2QSQ - chains A and B; structure by X-ray diffraction, 1.95 A resolution.

# Chain A (and B)
Protein: Carcinoembryonic antigen-related cell adhesion molecule 5
Organism: Homo sapiens
Notes: fragment: N-terminal domain of CEA; chain B of this document is another copy of the same molecule, construct and numbering; everything in this record applies to it too
UniProtKB: P06731 (CEAM5_HUMAN); residues 0-110 here correspond to UniProt positions 34-144 (UniProt number = residue number + 34)
Sequence (111 residues; each row starts with the number of its first residue; numbering starts at 0):
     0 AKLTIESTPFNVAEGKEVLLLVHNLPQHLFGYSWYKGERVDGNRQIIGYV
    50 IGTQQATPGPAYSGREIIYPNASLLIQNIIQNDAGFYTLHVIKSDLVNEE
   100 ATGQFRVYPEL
Curated features (UniProtKB/Swiss-Prot):
  - glycosylation (N-linked (GlcNAc...) asparagine): Asn70, Asn81
What the authors report for this chain:
  - self-association interface (contacts with another copy of this molecule); pairs are residue here / residue on that copy: Phe29-Phe29 (hydrophobic contact), Val39-Val39 (hydrophobic contact), Ile91-Ile91 (hydrophobic contact), Ser32, Tyr34, Asp40, Gly41, Gln44, Gln44, His89, Leu95, Asn97, Glu99
  - mutagenesis - F29I, L95A: decreased binding to DraE
  - mutagenesis - S32N, E99A: unchanged binding to DraE
  - mutagenesis - V39A: abolished binding to CEA homophilic interactions
  - mutagenesis - V39A, I91A: abolished binding to N-CEACAM6
  - mutagenesis - I91A: abolished binding to N-CEACAM1
  - mutagenesis - F29R, S32N, I91A: decreased binding to interactions between subunits
  - mutagenesis - Q44L: decreased binding to N-CEA homophilic interactions
  - mutagenesis - Q44R: increased binding to CEACAM6
  - mutagenesis - L18S/L20T: unchanged binding to AfaE
  - mutagenesis - S32N, V39A, Q44R, I91A, E99A: decreased binding to Carcinoembryonic antigen-related cell adhesion molecule 5 (chain A)
  - mutagenesis - D40A: unchanged binding to another copy of this molecule
  - mutagenesis - Y68A, L74A, Q76A: unchanged binding to Carcinoembryonic antigen-related cell adhesion molecule 5 (chain A)
  - mutagenesis - L95A: abolished binding to another copy of this molecule
  - mutagenesis - L95C, L95S: decreased binding to another copy of this molecule

# Chain A / chain B interface
Pairs across the interface (35):
  Phe29(A) with Phe29(B), hydrophobic; Leu95(B), hydrophobic
  Gly30(A) with Leu95(B)
  Tyr31(A) with Leu95(B)
  Ser32(A) with Leu95(B), hydrogen bond (side chain-backbone); Asn97(B), hydrogen bond
  Arg38(A) with Arg38(B)
  Val39(A) with Val39(B), hydrophobic
  Asp40(A) with Glu99(B)
  Gly41(A) with Asn97(B); Glu99(B), hydrogen bond (backbone-side chain)
  Gln44(A) with Leu95(B), hydrogen bond (side chain-backbone); Val96(B); Asn97(B), hydrogen bond (side chain-backbone)
  Gly47(A) with Asp94(B); Leu95(B)
  Tyr48(A) with Leu95(B)
  Val49(A) with Ser93(B); Leu95(B), hydrophobic
  Thr56(A) with Asp94(B); Val96(B)
  Pro57(A) with Val96(B)
  His89(A) with Val39(B); His89(B)
  Ile91(A) with Leu95(B), hydrophobic
  Ser93(A) with Val49(B)
  Asp94(A) with Thr56(B)
  Leu95(A) with Tyr31(B); Ser32(B); Gln44(B), hydrogen bond (backbone-side chain); Gly47(B); Tyr48(B); Val49(B), hydrophobic; Ile91(B), hydrophobic
  Glu99(A) with Arg38(B), salt bridge
Interface residues without a listed pair, chain A (25 interface residues in all): Tyr34, Glu37, Gly58, Lys92, Asn97

# Summary
25 residues of chain A and 18 residues of chain B are in contact, with 6 hydrogen bonds and 1 salt bridge.
Polar contacts include Glu99(A)-Arg38(B), Ser32(A)-Leu95(B) and Ser32(A)-Asn97(B). The paper reports that
S32N, V39A and Q44R of chain A, among others, reduce binding to Carcinoembryonic antigen-related cell adhesion
molecule 5 (chain A); a self-association interface involving Phe29(A), Ser32(A) and Tyr34(A) among others; 16
substitutions were tested in all.
Both chains are Carcinoembryonic antigen-related cell adhesion molecule 5 (Homo sapiens). Entry 2QSQ (Crystal
structure of the N-terminal domain of carcinoembryonic antigen (CEA)) was determined by X-ray diffraction
together with 2QST from the same study.
